PDB entry 9GKS | X-ray diffraction, 2.24 A resolution | chains A and B

== Chain A (and B) ==
Name: Transcriptional regulator, PadR-like family
From: Lactococcus cremoris subsp. cremoris MG1363
Notes: chain B of this document is another copy of the same molecule, construct and numbering; everything in this record applies to it too
UniProt: A2RI36 (A2RI36_LACLM); residues 2-116 here = UniProt positions 2-116
Amino-acid sequence (131 residues; row label = number of the first residue in the row):
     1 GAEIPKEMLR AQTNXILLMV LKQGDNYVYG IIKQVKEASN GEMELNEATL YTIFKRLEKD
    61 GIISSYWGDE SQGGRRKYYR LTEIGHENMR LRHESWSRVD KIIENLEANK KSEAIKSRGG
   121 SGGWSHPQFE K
Disordered / not traced: 1-3, 70-74, 112-131 (chain B: 1, 69-74, 112-131)
Construct notes: expression tag (1, 117-131); engineered mutation HOX_15 (Val in A2RI36), Met19 (Asn in A2RI36), Arg92 (Ala in A2RI36), His93 (Phe in A2RI36)
Modified positions: HOX (4-amino-L-phenylalanine) at position 15
From the paper describing this entry:
  - catalytic residues: Arg92, His93 (from molecular simulation)
  - conformationally variable residues (side-chain flip): Arg92
  - mutagenesis - F93H: decreased catalytic activity (FC reaction)
  - mutagenesis - N19M: decreased catalytic activity
  - mutagenesis - N19M/F93H, F93H: increased catalytic activity
  - catalytic residues: Asp100 (proposed by the authors, not directly observed)

== How chain A and chain B interact ==
Residue-residue contacts (49):
  Ile4(A) - Leu91(B)
  Ile4(A) - Arg92(B)
  Ile4(A) - Ser95(B)
  Pro5(A) - Arg92(B)
  Met8(A) - Arg92(B)
  Met8(A) - Trp96(B)
  Gln12(A) - Ser95(B)
  Gln12(A) - Trp96(B)  hydrogen bond
  Gln12(A) - Val99(B)
  HOX_15(A) - Ile103(B)
  Val20(A) - Leu106(B)  hydrophobic
  Gln23(A) - Leu106(B)
  Gln23(A) - Glu107(B)
  Gln23(A) - Lys110(B)  hydrogen bond
  Gln34(A) - Leu106(B)
  Gln34(A) - Lys110(B)  hydrogen bond
  Ala38(A) - Ile102(B)
  Ala38(A) - Asn105(B)  hydrogen bond (backbone-side chain)
  Ala38(A) - Leu106(B)  hydrophobic
  Ser39(A) - Ile102(B)
  Asn88(A) - Ala2(B)
  Asn88(A) - Glu3(B)
  Leu91(A) - Ala2(B)
  Leu91(A) - Ile4(B)
  Arg92(A) - Ile4(B)
  Arg92(A) - Pro5(B)
  Arg92(A) - Met8(B)
  Ser95(A) - Ile4(B)
  Ser95(A) - Gln12(B)
  Trp96(A) - Met8(B)
  Trp96(A) - Gln12(B)
  Arg98(A) - Glu42(B)
  Val99(A) - Gln12(B)
  Val99(A) - Ile16(B)  hydrophobic
  Ile102(A) - Ala38(B)
  Ile102(A) - Ser39(B)
  Ile103(A) - HOX_15(B)
  Ile103(A) - Ile16(B)  hydrophobic
  Ile103(A) - Met19(B)  hydrophobic
  Asn105(A) - Ala38(B)  hydrogen bond (side chain-backbone)
  Leu106(A) - Val20(B)  hydrophobic
  Leu106(A) - Gln23(B)
  Leu106(A) - Gln34(B)
  Leu106(A) - Ala38(B)  hydrophobic
  Glu107(A) - Gln23(B)
  Asn109(A) - Glu37(B)
  Asn109(A) - Ala38(B)
  Lys110(A) - Gln23(B)  hydrogen bond
  Lys110(A) - Gln34(B)  hydrogen bond
Also at the interface, not in a pair above, chain A (31 interface residues in all): Ile16, Met19, Glu37, Asn40, Glu42, Met43, Glu87
Also at the interface, not in a pair above, chain B (34 interface residues in all): Ala11, Val35, Met43, Asn88, Arg98, Asp100, Asn109

== Overview ==
31 residues of chain A and 34 residues of chain B are in contact; the contacts include 7 hydrogen bonds. Polar
pairs include Gln12(A)-Trp96(B), Gln23(A)-Lys110(B) and Gln34(A)-Lys110(B). The paper reports catalytic
residues Arg92(A), His93(A) and Asp100(A); N19M/F93H and F93H of chain A increase catalytic activity.
Both chains are Transcriptional regulator, PadR-like family (Lactococcus cremoris subsp. cremoris MG1363).
Entry 9GKS (Crystal structure of artificial enzyme LmrR_pAF variant RMH in crystal form 2) was determined by
X-ray diffraction together with 9GKR and 9GKT from the same study.
